5XSJ - chains X and L; structure by X-ray diffraction, 2.20 A resolution.

[Chain X]
Molecule: Periplasmic binding protein/LacI transcriptional regulator
From: Clostridium beijerinckii (strain ATCC 51743 / NCIMB 8052)
UniProt: A6LW07 (A6LW07_CLOB8); residues 1-302 here correspond to UniProt positions 25-326 (UniProt number = residue number + 24)
Sequence (306 residues; numbered -3 to 302; the number before each row is that of its first residue; numbers below 1 keep their minus sign (Met-3 is residue -3)):
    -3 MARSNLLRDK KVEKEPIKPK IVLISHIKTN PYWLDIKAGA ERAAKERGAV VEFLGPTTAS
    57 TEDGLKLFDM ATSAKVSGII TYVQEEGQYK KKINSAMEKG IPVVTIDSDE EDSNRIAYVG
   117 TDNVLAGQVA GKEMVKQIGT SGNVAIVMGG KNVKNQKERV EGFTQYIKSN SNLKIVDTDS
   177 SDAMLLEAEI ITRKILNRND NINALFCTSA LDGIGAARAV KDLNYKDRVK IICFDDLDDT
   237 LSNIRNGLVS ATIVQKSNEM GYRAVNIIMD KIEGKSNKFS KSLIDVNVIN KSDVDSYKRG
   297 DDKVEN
Not modelled in the structure: -3 to 11, 273-278, 291-302
Sequence notes: expression tag (-3 to 0)
Residues lining bound ligands: beta-D-xylopyranose (XYP): His22, Tyr28, Trp29, Tyr78, Asp103, Asn151, Arg155, Thr204, Ser205, Ala206, Phe230, Asp231, Gln251
Reported in the primary citation:
  - binding site for beta-D-xylopyranose: His22, Tyr28, Trp29, Asp103, Asn151, Arg155, Asp231, Gln251
  - mutagenesis - H22A, Y28A, Q251A: decreased binding to beta-D-xylopyranose
  - mutagenesis - W29A, D103A, N151A, R155A, D231A: abolished binding to beta-D-xylopyranose
  - mutagenesis - Y28A, W29A, A70W/D103A, A70W, D103A, R155A, M180A/L181A/L182A/E183A/E185A/I186A: decreased growth
  - mutagenesis - W29A, D103A, R155A: decreased signaling in response to xylFGH
  - specificity-determining residues: Trp29
  - specificity-determining residues: Asp103, Asn151 (proposed by the authors, not directly observed)
  - mutagenesis - W29A, D103A, R155A, D231A: decreased stability in response to trypsin or chymotrypsin
  - mutagenesis - D103A: decreased binding to Signal transduction histidine kinase, LytS (chain L)

[Chain L]
Molecule: Signal transduction histidine kinase, LytS
From: Clostridium beijerinckii (strain ATCC 51743 / NCIMB 8052)
UniProt: A6LW08 (A6LW08_CLOB8); residues 135-268 here correspond to UniProt positions 1-134 (UniProt number = residue number - 134)
Sequence (148 residues; each row starts with the number of its first residue):
   121 MGSSHHHHHH SQGSMLNNML ITNEIKQHVD SSLDNFNQYI LNGTPSKKES YNNEVILAKQ
   181 KIGNLKKNSD DVNQYILRDL DNTLDSYIES SKNTISAYEN KEGYVFYYDD FVAAKNIASY
   241 CDAYASTLMQ NFLEANSIAY KELNRNSS
Not modelled in the structure: 121-133, 256-268
Sequence notes: expression tag (121-134)

[How chain X and chain L interact]
Residue-residue contacts (23):
  Pro12(X) - Gln194(L)
  Ile13(X) - Gln194(L)
  Ile13(X) - Tyr195(L)  hydrophobic
  Ile13(X) - Arg198(L)
  Lys14(X) - Tyr195(L)  hydrogen bond (backbone-side chain)
  Lys14(X) - Arg198(L)  hydrogen bond (backbone-side chain)
  Lys16(X) - Arg198(L)
  Lys16(X) - Asp199(L)  salt bridge
  Val46(X) - Tyr195(L)
  Asp65(X) - Tyr240(L)  hydrogen bond
  Met66(X) - Tyr240(L)  hydrophobic
  Ser69(X) - Asn202(L)
  Ser69(X) - Thr203(L)
  Ser69(X) - Ser206(L)  hydrogen bond (backbone-side chain)
  Ser69(X) - Ile237(L)
  Ser69(X) - Tyr240(L)
  Ala70(X) - Asn202(L)  hydrogen bond (backbone-side chain)
  Ala70(X) - Thr203(L)
  Ala70(X) - Tyr244(L)
  Lys71(X) - Asn202(L)
  Lys71(X) - Asp205(L)
  Lys71(X) - Ser206(L)
  Lys87(X) - Asp229(L)  salt bridge
Other interface residues (no listed pair), chain X (15 interface residues in all): Pro15, Glu48, Lys62, Val72
Interface features reported in the paper:
  - pairs named by the authors: Asp65(X)-Tyr240(L) (hydrogen bond)
  - interface residues, chain X: Ile13(X), Lys14(X), Lys16(X), Met66(X), Ala70(X), Lys87(X)
  - hot spots on chain X (mutagenesis) - A70W: decreased binding to Signal transduction histidine kinase, LytS (chain L)
  - hot spots on chain X (mutagenesis) - A70W/D103A: abolished binding to Signal transduction histidine kinase, LytS (chain L)
  - interface residues, chain L: Tyr195(L), Arg198(L), Asp199(L), Asn202(L), Asp229(L), Tyr244(L)
  - hot spots on chain L (mutagenesis) - N202A/T203A/D205A: decreased binding to Periplasmic binding protein/LacI transcriptional regulator (chain X)
  - hot spots on chain L (mutagenesis) - Q194A/Y195A/R198A/D199A: abolished binding to Periplasmic binding protein/LacI transcriptional regulator (chain X)

[Summary]
Chain X and chain L form an interface of 15 and 12 residues respectively; the contacts include 5 hydrogen
bonds and 2 salt bridges. Among the polar pairs are Lys16(X)-Asp199(L), Lys87(X)-Asp229(L) and
Lys14(X)-Tyr195(L). The paper describes a hydrogen bond between Asp65(X) and Tyr240(L). The paper reports a
binding site for beta-D-xylopyranose at His22(X), Tyr28(X) and Trp29(X) among others; Y28A, W29A and
A70W/D103A of chain X, among others, reduce growth; 13 substitutions were tested in all.
Chain X is Periplasmic binding protein/LacI transcriptional regulator and chain L is Signal transduction
histidine kinase, LytS, both from Clostridium beijerinckii (strain ATCC 51743 / NCIMB 8052); the structure,
XylFII-LytSN complex, was determined by X-ray diffraction (same publication as 5XSD and 5XSS).
